8BAA - chains E and T of the 22 polymer chains in the assembly; structure by electron microscopy, 4.20 A resolution (low resolution: residue-level contacts below are approximate; hydrogen-bond / salt-bridge calls are withheld).

== Chain E ==
Protein: Chaperonin GroEL
Organism: Escherichia coli (strain K12)
Notes: EC 5.6.1.7
Reference sequence: P0A6F5 (CH60_ECOLI); residue numbers follow UniProt; this construct covers 2-548
Amino-acid sequence (547 residues; numbered 2 to 548; the number before each row is that of its first residue):
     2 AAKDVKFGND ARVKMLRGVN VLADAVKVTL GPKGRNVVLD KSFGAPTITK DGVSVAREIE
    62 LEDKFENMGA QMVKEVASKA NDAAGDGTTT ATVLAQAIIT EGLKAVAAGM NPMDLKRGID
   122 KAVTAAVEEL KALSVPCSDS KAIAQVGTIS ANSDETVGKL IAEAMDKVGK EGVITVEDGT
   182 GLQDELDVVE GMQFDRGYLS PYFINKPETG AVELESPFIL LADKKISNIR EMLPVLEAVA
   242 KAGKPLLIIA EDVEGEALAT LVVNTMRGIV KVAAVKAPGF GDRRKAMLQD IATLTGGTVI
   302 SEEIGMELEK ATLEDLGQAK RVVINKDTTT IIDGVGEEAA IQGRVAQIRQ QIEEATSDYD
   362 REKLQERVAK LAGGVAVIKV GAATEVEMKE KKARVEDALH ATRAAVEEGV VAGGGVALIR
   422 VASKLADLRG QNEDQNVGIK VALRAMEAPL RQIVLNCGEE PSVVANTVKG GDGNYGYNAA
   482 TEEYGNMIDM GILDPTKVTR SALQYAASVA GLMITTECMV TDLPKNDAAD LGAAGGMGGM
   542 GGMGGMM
Disordered / not traced: 526-548
Ion coordination: Mg2+: Asp87 (together with ADP)
Ligand contacts:
  - ADP: Thr30, Leu31, Gly32, Pro33, Lys51, Asp87, Gly88, Thr90, Thr91, Ile150, Gly414, Gly415, Ile454, Tyr478, Asn479, Ala480, Ala481, Ile493, Asp495
  - aluminium fluoride (AF3): Asp52, Gly86, Asp87, Gly88, Thr89, Thr90, Asp398

== Chain T ==
Protein: Co-chaperonin GroES
Organism: Escherichia coli (strain K12)
Reference sequence: P0A6F9 (CH10_ECOLI); residues 1-97 here = UniProt positions 1-97
Amino-acid sequence (97 residues; row label = number of the first residue in the row):
     1 MNIRPLHDRV IVKRKEVETK SAGGIVLTGS AAAKSTRGEV LAVGNGRILE NGEVKPLDVK
    61 VGDIVIFNDG YGVKSEKIDN EEVLIMSESD ILAIVEA
Swiss-Prot annotation at these positions:
  - modified residue: Lys34 (N6-succinyllysine)

== Interface between chain E and chain T ==
Residue-residue contacts (9):
  Arg231(E) - Ala31(T)
  Leu234(E) - Val26(T)
  Glu238(E) - Gly23(T)
  Lys242(E) - Ile25(T)
  Thr261(E) - Gly29(T)
  Val264(E) - Leu27(T)
  Asn265(E) - Val26(T)
  Asn265(E) - Leu27(T)
  Ile270(E) - Leu27(T)
Interface residues without a listed pair, chain E (9 interface residues in all): Ala241
Interface residues without a listed pair, chain T (7 interface residues in all): Ala22

== Summary ==
9 residues of chain E face 7 of chain T across their interface. Ligands of chain E: aluminium fluoride and
ADP.
Here chain E is Chaperonin GroEL and chain T is Co-chaperonin GroES, both from Escherichia coli (strain K12).
Entry 8BAA (CryoEM structure of GroEL-GroES-ADP.AlF3-Rubisco, class II) was determined by electron microscopy.
